7F27 - chains A and B; structure by X-ray diffraction, 1.81 A resolution.

# Chain A (and B)
Molecule: 3-oxoacyl-(Acyl-carrier-protein) synthase
Source organism: Acinetobacter baumannii (strain ACICU)
Notes: chain B of this document is another copy of the same molecule, construct and numbering; everything in this record applies to it too
UniProtKB: A0A7U3XWE2 (A0A7U3XWE2_ACIBC); numbering as in UniProt (aligned over 1-408)
Amino-acid sequence (408 residues; row label = number of the first residue in the row):
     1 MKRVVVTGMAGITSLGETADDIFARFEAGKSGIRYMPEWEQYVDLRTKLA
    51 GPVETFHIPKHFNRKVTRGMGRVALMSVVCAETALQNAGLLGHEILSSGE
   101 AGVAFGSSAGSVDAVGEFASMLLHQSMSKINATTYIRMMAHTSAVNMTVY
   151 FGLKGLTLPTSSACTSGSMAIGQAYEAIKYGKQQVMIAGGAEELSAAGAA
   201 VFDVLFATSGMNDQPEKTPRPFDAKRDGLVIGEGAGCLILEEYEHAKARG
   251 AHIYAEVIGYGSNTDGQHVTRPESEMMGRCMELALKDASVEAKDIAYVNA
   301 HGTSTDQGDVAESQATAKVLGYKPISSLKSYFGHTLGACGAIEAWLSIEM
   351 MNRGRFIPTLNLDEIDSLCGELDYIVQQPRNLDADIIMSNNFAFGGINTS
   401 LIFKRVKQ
From the paper describing this entry:
  - catalytic residues: Cys164 (proposed by the authors, not directly observed)
  - mutagenesis - Y135A: decreased catalytic activity

# How chain A and chain B interact
Residue-residue contacts - 104 pairs, chain A then chain B:
  Gln41(A) - Gln125(B)  hydrogen bond
  Tyr42(A) - Met121(B)
  Tyr42(A) - Gln125(B)
  Asp44(A) - Ser126(B)
  Asp44(A) - Met127(B)
  Asp44(A) - Ser128(B)
  Leu45(A) - Met127(B)  hydrophobic
  Ser108(A) - Tyr135(B)  hydrogen bond (backbone-side chain)
  Val115(A) - Val115(B)  hydrophobic
  Phe118(A) - Ala197(B)  hydrophobic
  Ala119(A) - Ala119(B)  hydrophobic
  Met121(A) - Tyr42(B)  hydrophobic
  Met121(A) - Ala196(B)
  Met121(A) - Ala197(B)  hydrophobic
  Met121(A) - Ala200(B)  hydrophobic
  Leu122(A) - Val112(B)
  Leu122(A) - Gly116(B)
  Leu122(A) - Ala197(B)  hydrophobic
  Leu123(A) - Leu123(B)  hydrophobic
  His124(A) - His124(B)
  Gln125(A) - Gln41(B)  hydrogen bond
  Gln125(A) - Tyr42(B)
  Met127(A) - Asp44(B)
  Met127(A) - Leu45(B)
  Met127(A) - Val204(B)  hydrophobic
  Ser128(A) - Asp44(B)
  Ile130(A) - Ala200(B)  hydrophobic
  Asn131(A) - Val204(B)
  Ala132(A) - Leu205(B)  hydrophobic
  Tyr135(A) - Ser108(B)  hydrogen bond (side chain-backbone)
  Tyr135(A) - Ala163(B)
  Tyr135(A) - Phe394(B)  hydrophobic
  Ile136(A) - Val269(B)  hydrophobic
  Ile136(A) - Phe394(B)  hydrophobic
  His141(A) - Ser162(B)
  His141(A) - Ala163(B)
  Val145(A) - Gly395(B)
  Thr148(A) - Thr264(B)
  Thr148(A) - Gly266(B)
  Thr148(A) - Gly395(B)
  Val149(A) - Gln267(B)
  Val149(A) - His268(B)
  Val149(A) - Val269(B)  hydrophobic
  Gly152(A) - Gly266(B)
  Leu153(A) - Thr264(B)
  Leu153(A) - Gly266(B)
  Lys154(A) - Asn263(B)
  Lys154(A) - Thr264(B)  hydrogen bond (backbone-backbone)
  Lys154(A) - Asp265(B)  hydrogen bond (side chain-backbone)
  Lys154(A) - Gly266(B)
  Lys154(A) - Met276(B)
  Gly155(A) - Asn263(B)
  Gly155(A) - Thr264(B)  hydrogen bond (backbone-side chain)
  Leu156(A) - Ser262(B)
  Leu156(A) - Thr264(B)
  Thr157(A) - Met169(B)
  Thr157(A) - Thr264(B)  hydrogen bond
  Thr157(A) - Ile397(B)
  Pro159(A) - Pro159(B)
  Pro159(A) - Ser161(B)
  Pro159(A) - Ser162(B)
  Pro159(A) - Met169(B)
  Ser161(A) - His141(B)
  Ser161(A) - Pro159(B)
  Ser162(A) - His141(B)
  Ala163(A) - Tyr135(B)
  Ala163(A) - His141(B)
  Met169(A) - Thr157(B)
  Met169(A) - Pro159(B)
  Glu176(A) - Lys182(B)  salt bridge
  Tyr180(A) - Tyr180(B)  hydrophobic
  Tyr180(A) - Lys182(B)  hydrogen bond
  Lys182(A) - Glu176(B)  salt bridge
  Lys182(A) - Tyr180(B)
  Ala197(A) - Phe118(B)  hydrophobic
  Ala200(A) - Met121(B)  hydrophobic
  Ala200(A) - Met127(B)  hydrophobic
  Val201(A) - Tyr135(B)  hydrophobic
  Val204(A) - Met127(B)  hydrophobic
  Val204(A) - Ile130(B)
  Val204(A) - Asn131(B)
  Val204(A) - Ala132(B)
  Leu205(A) - Ala132(B)
  Ser262(A) - Leu156(B)
  Asn263(A) - Lys154(B)
  Asn263(A) - Gly155(B)
  Thr264(A) - Thr148(B)
  Thr264(A) - Leu153(B)
  Thr264(A) - Lys154(B)  hydrogen bond (backbone-backbone)
  Thr264(A) - Gly155(B)  hydrogen bond (side chain-backbone)
  Thr264(A) - Leu156(B)
  Thr264(A) - Thr157(B)  hydrogen bond
  Asp265(A) - Lys154(B)  hydrogen bond (backbone-side chain)
  Gly266(A) - Thr148(B)
  Gly266(A) - Gly152(B)
  Gly266(A) - Leu153(B)
  Val269(A) - Ile136(B)  hydrophobic
  Val269(A) - Val145(B)  hydrophobic
  Met276(A) - Lys154(B)
  Phe394(A) - Tyr135(B)  hydrophobic
  Phe394(A) - Ile136(B)  hydrophobic
  Gly395(A) - Val145(B)
  Gly395(A) - Thr148(B)
  Ile397(A) - Thr157(B)
Also at the interface, not in a pair above, chain A (67 interface residues in all): Val112, Gly116, Met139, Ala140, Leu158, Gln173, Lys179, Ser195, Ala196, Gly198, Asp203, Gln267, His268, Asp287
Also at the interface, not in a pair above, chain B (66 interface residues in all): Leu122, Lys129, Ala140, Val149, Leu158, Gln173, Ser195, Gly198, Val201, Asp203

# Overview
The interface between chain A and chain B involves 67 residues on one side and 66 on the other, with 13
hydrogen bonds and 2 salt bridges. Polar contacts include Glu176(A)-Lys182(B), Gln41(A)-Gln125(B) and
Ser108(A)-Tyr135(B). From the paper: the catalytic residue Cys164(A); Y135A of chain A reduces catalytic
activity.
Both chains are 3-oxoacyl-(Acyl-carrier-protein) synthase (Acinetobacter baumannii (strain ACICU)). Entry 7F27
(Crystal structure of polyketide ketosynthase) was determined by X-ray diffraction.
